6MI7 - chains A and B of the 5 polymer chains in the assembly; structure by electron microscopy, 4.20 A resolution (low resolution: residue-level contacts below are approximate; hydrogen-bond / salt-bridge calls are withheld).

# Chain A (and B)
Protein: Lipopolysaccharide export system ATP-binding protein LptB
From: Escherichia coli (strain K12)
Notes: EC 3.6.3.-; chain B of this document is another copy of the same molecule, construct and numbering; everything in this record applies to it too
UniProtKB: P0A9V1 (LPTB_ECOLI); residues 1-241 here = UniProt positions 1-241
Amino-acid sequence (251 residues; each row starts with the number of its first residue; numbers below 1 keep their minus sign (Met-9 is residue -9)):
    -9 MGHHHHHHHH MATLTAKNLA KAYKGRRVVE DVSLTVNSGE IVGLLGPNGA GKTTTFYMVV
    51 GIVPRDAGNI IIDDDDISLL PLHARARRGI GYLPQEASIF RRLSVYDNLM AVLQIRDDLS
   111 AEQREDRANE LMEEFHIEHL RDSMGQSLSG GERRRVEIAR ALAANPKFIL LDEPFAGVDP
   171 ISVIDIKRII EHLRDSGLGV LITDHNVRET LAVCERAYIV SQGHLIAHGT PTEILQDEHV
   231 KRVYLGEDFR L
Not modelled in the structure: -9 to 1, 232-241
Differences from the reference sequence: expression tag (-9 to 0)
UniProt features mapped onto this chain:
  - binding site (ATP): Gly36 to Thr43

# Chain A / chain B interface
Contacting residue pairs (7; chain A residue first):
  Asn38(A) - Gly167(B)
  Asn38(A) - Val168(B)
  Gly167(A) - Asn38(B)
  Val168(A) - Asn38(B)
  Pro170(A) - Val197(B)
  Ile171(A) - Val230(B)
  Ile171(A) - Lys231(B)
Other interface residues (no listed pair), chain A (9 interface residues in all): Pro37, Asp169, His195, Val197
Other interface residues (no listed pair), chain B (9 interface residues in all): Pro37, Asp169, Pro170

# Summary
The chain A/chain B interface involves 9 residues from each chain. UniProt lists 8 ATP-binding residues on
chain A.
Both chains are Lipopolysaccharide export system ATP-binding protein LptB (Escherichia coli (strain K12)).
Entry 6MI7 (Nucleotide-free Cryo-EM Structure of E.coli LptB2FGC) was determined by electron microscopy (same
publication as 6MHU, 6MHZ and 6MI8).
